PDB entry 3ABQ | X-ray diffraction, 2.05 A resolution | chains A and B of the 4 polymer chains in the assembly

Chain A:
Protein: Ethanolamine ammonia-lyase heavy chain
From: Escherichia coli
Notes: EC 4.3.1.7
Reference sequence: P0AEJ6 (EUTB_ECOLI); residues 1-453 here = UniProt positions 1-453
Chain sequence (453 residues; numbered 1 to 453; the number before each row is that of its first residue):
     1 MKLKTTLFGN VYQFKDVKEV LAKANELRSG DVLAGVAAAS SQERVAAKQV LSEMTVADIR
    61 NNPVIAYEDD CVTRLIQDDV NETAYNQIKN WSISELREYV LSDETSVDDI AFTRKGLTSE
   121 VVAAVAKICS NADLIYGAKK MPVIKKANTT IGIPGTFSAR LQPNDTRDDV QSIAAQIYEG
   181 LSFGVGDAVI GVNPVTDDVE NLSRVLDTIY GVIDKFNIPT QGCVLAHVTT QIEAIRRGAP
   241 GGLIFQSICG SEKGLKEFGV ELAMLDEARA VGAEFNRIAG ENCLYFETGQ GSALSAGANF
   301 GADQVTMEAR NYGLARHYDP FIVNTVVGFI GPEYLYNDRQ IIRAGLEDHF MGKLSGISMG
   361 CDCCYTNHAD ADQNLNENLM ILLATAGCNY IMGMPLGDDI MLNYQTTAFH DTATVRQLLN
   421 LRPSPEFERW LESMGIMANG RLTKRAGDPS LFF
Ligand contacts:
  - (2S)-2-aminopropan-1-ol (2A1): Arg160, Gln162, Asn193, Leu225, Glu287, Val326, Phe329, Asp362, Met392, Leu402, Tyr404
  - cobalamin (B12): Asn193, Pro194, Val195, Leu225, Ala226, His227, Phe245, Gln246, Ser247, Glu257, Phe258, Ser295, Phe329, Ile330, Tyr334, Met401, Leu402, Asn403
Swiss-Prot annotation at these positions:
  - binding site (substrate): Arg160 to Gln162, Asn193, Glu287, Asp362
  - binding site (adenosylcob(III)alamin): Pro194, Gln246, Ser295, Met401

Chain B:
Protein: Ethanolamine ammonia-lyase light chain
From: Escherichia coli
Notes: EC 4.3.1.7
Reference sequence: P19636 (EUTC_ECOLI); residue numbers follow UniProt; this construct covers 1-295
Chain sequence (306 residues; each row starts with the number of its first residue; numbers below 1 keep their minus sign (Met-10 is residue -10)):
   -10 MDQSSHHHHH HMDQKQIEEI VRSVMASMGQ AAPAPSEAKC ATTNCAAPVT SESCALDLGS
    50 AEAKAWIGVE NPHRADVLTE LRRSTVARVC TGRAGPRPRT QALLRFLADH SRSKDTVLKE
   110 VPEEWVKAQG LLEVRSEISD KNLYLTRPDM GRRLCAEAVE ALKAQCVANP DVQVVISDGL
   170 STDAITVNYE EILPPLMAGL KQAGLKVGTP FFVRYGRVKI EDQIGEILGA KVVILLVGER
   230 PGLGQSESLS CYAVYSPRMA TTVEADRTCI SNIHQGGTPP VEAAAVIVDL AKRMLEQKAS
   290 GINMTR
Disordered / not traced: -10 to 43
Differences from the reference sequence: expression tag (-10 to 0)
Ligand contacts: cobalamin (B12): Tyr133, Arg141, Gly168, Leu169, Arg206, Val207, Lys208, Val226, Gly227, Glu228, Arg229, Tyr241, Glu253, Ala254, Arg256, Cys258, Ser260, Asn261
Swiss-Prot annotation at these positions:
  - binding site (adenosylcob(III)alamin): Val207, Glu228, Cys258

Chain A / chain B interface:
Pairs across the interface (99):
  Leu33(A) - Thr135(B)
  Leu33(A) - Arg136(B)
  Leu33(A) - Pro137(B)  hydrophobic
  Leu33(A) - Asp138(B)
  Thr166(A) - Asn261(B)
  Thr166(A) - Gly265(B)  hydrogen bond (side chain-backbone)
  Thr166(A) - Gly266(B)
  Arg167(A) - Gly265(B)  hydrogen bond (side chain-backbone)
  Arg167(A) - Gly266(B)
  Gln171(A) - Ser73(B)  hydrogen bond (backbone-side chain)
  Ser172(A) - Ser73(B)
  Ser172(A) - Thr74(B)  hydrogen bond
  Ala175(A) - Leu70(B)  hydrophobic
  Ala175(A) - Ser73(B)
  Gln176(A) - Thr74(B)
  Gln176(A) - Ala76(B)
  Glu179(A) - Val78(B)
  Glu179(A) - Cys79(B)  hydrogen bond (side chain-backbone)
  Phe183(A) - Arg82(B)
  Lys256(A) - Val252(B)
  Glu257(A) - Lys208(B)  salt bridge
  Glu257(A) - Val252(B)
  Glu257(A) - Glu253(B)  hydrogen bond (side chain-backbone)
  Glu257(A) - Ala254(B)  hydrogen bond (backbone-backbone)
  Gly259(A) - Ala254(B)
  Ser295(A) - Arg141(B)  hydrogen bond (backbone-side chain)
  Phe329(A) - Arg229(B)  hydrogen bond (backbone-side chain)
  Ile330(A) - Arg229(B)  hydrogen bond (backbone-side chain)
  Pro332(A) - Leu134(B)
  Glu333(A) - Leu134(B)
  Glu333(A) - Thr135(B)
  Glu333(A) - Pro137(B)
  Glu333(A) - Arg206(B)  salt bridge
  Tyr336(A) - Thr135(B)
  Tyr365(A) - His99(B)
  Thr366(A) - Arg229(B)
  Asn367(A) - His99(B)  hydrogen bond
  Asn367(A) - Ser102(B)  hydrogen bond
  Asn367(A) - Lys103(B)  hydrogen bond (backbone-side chain)
  Asn367(A) - Val106(B)
  Asn367(A) - Pro230(B)  hydrogen bond (side chain-backbone)
  Asn367(A) - Gly231(B)
  Asn367(A) - Leu232(B)
  His368(A) - Leu134(B)
  His368(A) - Leu169(B)
  Ala369(A) - Lys103(B)  hydrogen bond (backbone-side chain)
  Ala371(A) - His99(B)
  Asp372(A) - His99(B)
  Gln373(A) - Phe95(B)
  Glu377(A) - Arg86(B)  salt bridge
  Pro395(A) - Ala76(B)  hydrophobic
  Pro395(A) - Arg77(B)
  Pro395(A) - Val78(B)  hydrophobic
  Leu396(A) - Arg77(B)
  Leu396(A) - Ala91(B)  hydrophobic
  Leu396(A) - Phe95(B)
  Asp398(A) - Arg77(B)  salt bridge
  Asp398(A) - Leu232(B)
  Ile400(A) - Val75(B)
  Ile400(A) - Ala76(B)  hydrophobic
  Met401(A) - Asn261(B)  hydrogen bond (backbone-side chain)
  Leu402(A) - Arg229(B)  hydrogen bond (backbone-side chain)
  Asn403(A) - Glu228(B)
  Asn403(A) - Arg229(B)  hydrogen bond (side chain-backbone)
  Asn403(A) - Pro230(B)
  Asn403(A) - Gly231(B)
  Asn403(A) - Gln234(B)
  Asn403(A) - Ser237(B)
  Tyr404(A) - Arg229(B)
  Gln405(A) - Phe95(B)
  Gln405(A) - His99(B)
  Gln405(A) - Leu232(B)
  His410(A) - Gly81(B)  hydrogen bond (side chain-backbone)
  His410(A) - Arg82(B)
  His410(A) - Pro85(B)
  His410(A) - Arg86(B)
  His410(A) - Pro87(B)
  Asp411(A) - Arg86(B)  salt bridge
  Ala413(A) - Pro85(B)
  Thr414(A) - Pro85(B)  hydrogen bond (side chain-backbone)
  Thr414(A) - Arg86(B)  hydrogen bond
  Gln417(A) - Pro85(B)
  Thr443(A) - Arg82(B)  hydrogen bond (backbone-side chain)
  Lys444(A) - Arg82(B)  hydrogen bond (backbone-side chain)
  Ala446(A) - Arg82(B)  hydrogen bond (backbone-side chain)
  Gly447(A) - Arg82(B)
  Asp448(A) - Val58(B)
  Asp448(A) - Pro61(B)
  Asp448(A) - His62(B)  hydrogen bond (side chain-backbone)
  Asp448(A) - Leu67(B)
  Pro449(A) - Leu67(B)  hydrophobic
  Pro449(A) - Leu70(B)  hydrophobic
  Ser450(A) - His62(B)  hydrogen bond (backbone-side chain)
  Ser450(A) - Arg63(B)  hydrogen bond (side chain-backbone)
  Ser450(A) - Val66(B)
  Ser450(A) - Leu67(B)  hydrogen bond (side chain-backbone)
  Phe453(A) - His62(B)  hydrogen bond (backbone-side chain)
  Phe453(A) - Arg63(B)
  Phe453(A) - Val66(B)  hydrophobic
Other interface residues (no listed pair), chain A (56 interface residues in all): Asp165, Asp169, Val195, Phe258, Tyr334, Leu442, Leu451
Other interface residues (no listed pair), chain B (50 interface residues in all): Thr80, Ser260, Ile291

Summary:
The interface between chain A and chain B involves 56 residues on one side and 50 on the other, with 29
hydrogen bonds and 5 salt bridges. Polar pairs include Glu257(A)-Lys208(B), Glu333(A)-Arg206(B) and
Glu377(A)-Arg86(B). Cobalamin is bound between chain A and chain B.
Here chain A is Ethanolamine ammonia-lyase heavy chain and chain B is Ethanolamine ammonia-lyase light chain,
both from Escherichia coli. Entry 3ABQ (Crystal structure of ethanolamine ammonia-lyase from Escherichia coli
complexed with CN-Cbl and 2-amino-1-propanol) was determined by X-ray diffraction, deposited together with
3ABO, 3ABR and 3ABS.
